PDB entry 6S4F | X-ray diffraction, 2.20 A resolution | chains A and B

Chain A (and B):
Name: Bifunctional methylenetetrahydrofolate dehydrogenase/cyclohydrolase, mitochondrial
From: Homo sapiens
Notes: EC 1.5.1.15, 3.5.4.9; chain B of this document is another copy of the same molecule, construct and numbering; everything in this record applies to it too
UniProtKB: P13995 (MTDC_HUMAN); residue numbers follow UniProt; this construct covers 36-350
Sequence (316 residues; row label = number of the first residue in the row):
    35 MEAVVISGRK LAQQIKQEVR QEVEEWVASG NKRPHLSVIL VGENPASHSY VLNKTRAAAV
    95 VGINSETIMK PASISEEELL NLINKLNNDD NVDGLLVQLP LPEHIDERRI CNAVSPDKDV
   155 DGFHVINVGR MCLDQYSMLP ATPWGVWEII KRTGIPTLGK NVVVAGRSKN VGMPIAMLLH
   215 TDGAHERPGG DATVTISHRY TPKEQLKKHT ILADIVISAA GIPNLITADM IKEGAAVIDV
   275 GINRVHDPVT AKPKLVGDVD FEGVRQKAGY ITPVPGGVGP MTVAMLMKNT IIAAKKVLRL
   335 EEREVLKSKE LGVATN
Not modelled in the structure: 35, 281-288, 333-350 (chain B: 35, 334-350)
Construct notes: initiating methionine (35)
Swiss-Prot annotation at these positions:
  - binding site (substrate): Y84 to K88, V131 to L133, P309 to G313
  - binding site (NAD(+)): G200 to S202, R233
  - modified residue: K50 (N6-acetyllysine)
  - cross-link: K50 (Glycyl lysine isopeptide (Lys-Gly) (interchain with G-Cter in SUMO2))
  - mutagenesis: D168 (D168A: Significant loss of NAD and NADP-dependent dehydrogenase specific activity; D168E: Complete loss of NAD and NADP-dependent dehydrogenase specific activity ...), R201 (R201A/S/K: Complete loss of NAD and NADP-dependent dehydrogenase specific activity), D225 (D225A/S/E: Complete loss of NAD and NADP-dependent dehydrogenase specific activity; D225N: 84% decrease in NAD-dependent dehydrogenase specific activity ...), R233 (R233A: Significant loss of NAD and NADP-dependent dehydrogenase specific activity; R233K: 50% decrease in NAD and NADP-dependent dehydrogenase specific activity. Reduced affinity for magnesium ...)
Ligand contacts:
  - ADP (adenosine-5'-diphosphate): A199, G200, R201, S202, V205, S231, H232, R233, T235, L240, A253, A254, G255, I256, L259
  - th9619 (KUN; (E,4S)-4-[[5-[2-[2,6-bis(azanyl)-4-oxidanylidene-1H-pyrimidin-5-yl]ethanoylamino]-3-fluoranyl-pyridin-2-yl]carbonylamino]pent-2-enedioic acid): S83, Y84, N87, K88, L130, V131, Q132, L133, D155, F157, T176, I276, R278, L289, P309, G310, G311, G313, P314, T316, V317
Reported in the primary citation:
  - mutagenesis - Q132K/D155A: decreased growth

Interface between chain A and chain B:
Pairs across the interface (63; chain A residue first):
  R142(A) with L167(B); Q169(B)
  V159(A) with G163(B); R164(B)
  G163(A) with V159(B); G163(B)
  R164(A) with V159(B)
  C166(A) with C166(B), hydrogen bond; K203(B), hydrogen bond (backbone-side chain); M207(B)
  L167(A) with R142(B); K203(B)
  D168(A) with K203(B), salt bridge
  Q169(A) with R142(B)
  G193(A) with Y234(B); P236(B)
  N195(A) with Q239(B), hydrogen bond; H243(B)
  R201(A) with H214(B), hydrogen bond (side chain-backbone); T215(B); D216(B), salt bridge; D225(B), salt bridge
  K203(A) with C166(B), hydrogen bond (side chain-backbone); L167(B); D168(B), salt bridge; M211(B); T215(B)
  M207(A) with C166(B)
  M211(A) with M211(B), hydrophobic
  H214(A) with R201(B), hydrogen bond (backbone-side chain); I230(B); H232(B), hydrogen bond (backbone-side chain)
  T215(A) with R201(B); K203(B)
  D216(A) with R201(B), salt bridge
  D225(A) with R201(B), salt bridge; H232(B); Y234(B)
  A226(A) with H232(B), hydrogen bond (backbone-side chain)
  T227(A) with T229(B); I230(B); T235(B), hydrogen bond
  V228(A) with V228(B); T229(B); I230(B), hydrogen bond (backbone-backbone)
  T229(A) with T227(B); V228(B); T229(B), hydrogen bond
  I230(A) with H214(B); T227(B); V228(B), hydrogen bond (backbone-backbone)
  H232(A) with H214(B), hydrogen bond (side chain-backbone); D225(B); A226(B), hydrogen bond (side chain-backbone); T227(B)
  Y234(A) with G193(B); D225(B)
  T235(A) with T227(B), hydrogen bond
  P236(A) with G193(B)
  Q239(A) with N195(B), hydrogen bond
  K242(A) with L246(B)
  H243(A) with N195(B)
  L246(A) with L246(B), hydrophobic
Interface residues without a listed pair, chain A (36 interface residues in all): I160, V162, L192, S231, R233
Interface residues without a listed pair, chain B (35 interface residues in all): I160, V162, L192, S231, K242

Summary:
Chain A and chain B form an interface of 36 and 35 residues respectively, with 16 hydrogen bonds and 6 salt
bridges. Polar contacts include D168(A)-K203(B), R201(A)-D216(B) and R201(A)-D225(B). Chain A binds th9619 and
ADP. The paper reports that Q132K/D155A of chain A reduce growth.
Chain A and chain B are both Bifunctional methylenetetrahydrofolate dehydrogenase/cyclohydrolase,
mitochondrial (Homo sapiens); the structure, Structure of human MTHFD2 in complex with TH9619, was determined
by X-ray diffraction (same publication as 6S4A and 6S4E).
